PDB entry 8XPF | X-ray diffraction, 1.50 A resolution | chains A and C

# Chain A
Molecule: 2OG-Fe(II) oxygenase
Source organism: Streptomyces collinus
Amino-acid sequence (312 residues; row label = number of the first residue in the row):
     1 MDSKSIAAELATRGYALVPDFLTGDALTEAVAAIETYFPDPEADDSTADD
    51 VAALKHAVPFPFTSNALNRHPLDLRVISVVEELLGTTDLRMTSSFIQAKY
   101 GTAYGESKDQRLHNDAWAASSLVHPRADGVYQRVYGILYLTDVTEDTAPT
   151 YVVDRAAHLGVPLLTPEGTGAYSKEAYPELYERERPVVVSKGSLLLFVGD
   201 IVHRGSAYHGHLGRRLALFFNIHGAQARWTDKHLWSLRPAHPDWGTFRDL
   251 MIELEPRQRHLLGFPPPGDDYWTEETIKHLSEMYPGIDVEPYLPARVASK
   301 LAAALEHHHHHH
Disordered / not traced: 43-50, 295-312
Metal / ion sites: Fe ion site 1: H113, D115, H203 (together with 2-oxoglutaric acid); Fe ion site 2: D146, H158, H209
Residues lining bound ligands: 2-oxoglutaric acid (AKG): K99, Q110, H113, D115, Y135, I137, P149, T150, F197, H203, R204, G205, R215, F219

# Chain C
Molecule: small peptide
Amino-acid sequence (15 residues; each row starts with the number of its first residue):
    15 WYGWASNDGEGVAII
Covalently attached groups: covalent link W15-D22

# Interface between chain A and chain C
Residue-residue contacts (16; chain A residue first):
  K55(A) - Y16(C)
  H56(A) - Y16(C)
  H56(A) - G17(C)  hydrogen bond (side chain-backbone)
  H56(A) - V26(C)
  A57(A) - Y16(C)  hydrogen bond (backbone-backbone)
  A57(A) - G17(C)
  A57(A) - W18(C)  hydrophobic
  P59(A) - W18(C)
  S93(A) - I29(C)  hydrogen bond (side chain-backbone)
  F95(A) - W18(C)  hydrophobic
  F95(A) - I28(C)  hydrophobic
  Q97(A) - Y16(C)  hydrogen bond (side chain-backbone)
  Q97(A) - I28(C)
  K108(A) - W15(C)
  K108(A) - Y16(C)  hydrogen bond
  A119(A) - I29(C)  hydrophobic
Other interface residues (no listed pair), chain A (10 interface residues in all): H233

# Overview
Chain A and chain C form an interface of 10 and 7 residues respectively; the contacts include 5 hydrogen
bonds. Polar pairs include H56(A)-G17(C), S93(A)-I29(C) and Q97(A)-Y16(C). Ligands of chain A: 2-oxoglutaric
acid. H113(A), D115(A) and H203(A) form the Fe ion site 1.
Here chain A is 2OG-Fe(II) oxygenase (Streptomyces collinus) and chain C is small peptide. Entry 8XPF
(2OG-Fe(II) oxygenase-ColD in complex with collinodins) was determined by X-ray diffraction (same publication
as 8XP6).
